Entry 9GMR (electron microscopy, 2.80 A resolution); this record covers chains A and J of the 11 polymer chains in the assembly.

# Chain A
Molecule: Histone H3.2
Source organism: Homo sapiens
Reference sequence: Q71DI3 (H32_HUMAN); residues 0-135 here correspond to UniProt positions 1-136 (UniProt number = residue number + 1)
Sequence (136 residues; each row starts with the number of its first residue; numbering starts at 0):
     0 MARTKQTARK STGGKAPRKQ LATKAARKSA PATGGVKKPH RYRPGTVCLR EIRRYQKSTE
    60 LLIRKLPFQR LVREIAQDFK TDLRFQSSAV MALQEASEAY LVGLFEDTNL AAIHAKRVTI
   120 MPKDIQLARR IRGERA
Not modelled in the structure: 0-34, 135
Construct notes: conflict Cys47 (Ala48 in Q71DI3), Ala110 (Cys111 in Q71DI3)
UniProt features mapped onto this chain:
  - modified residue: Arg2 (Asymmetric dimethylarginine), Thr3 (Phosphothreonine), Lys4 (Allysine), Gln5 (5-glutamyl dopamine), Thr6 (Phosphothreonine), Arg8 (Citrulline), Lys9 (N6,N6,N6-trimethyllysine), Ser10 (ADP-ribosylserine), Thr11 (Phosphothreonine), Lys14 (N6-(2-hydroxyisobutyryl)lysine), Arg17 (Asymmetric dimethylarginine), Lys18 (N6-(2-hydroxyisobutyryl)lysine), Lys23 (N6-(2-hydroxyisobutyryl)lysine), Arg26 (Citrulline), Lys27 (N6,N6,N6-trimethyllysine), Ser28 (ADP-ribosylserine), Lys36 (N6,N6,N6-trimethyllysine), Lys37 (N6-methyllysine), Tyr41 (Phosphotyrosine), Lys56 (N6,N6,N6-trimethyllysine) and 8 more in UniProt
  - lipidation: Lys18 (N6-decanoyllysine)
Covalently attached groups: compound A1IY0 linked to Lys36

# Chain J
Molecule: 149-nt DNA strand
Sequence (149 nucleotides; numbered 25 to 173; the number before each row is that of its first residue):
    25 GTAAGGGGAT CTTGTATATA TCTGACACGT GCCTGGAGAC TAGGGAGTAA TCCCCTTGGC
    85 GGTTAAAACG CGGGGGACAG CGCGTACGTG CGTTTAAGCG GTGCTAGAGC TGTCTACGAC
   145 CAATTGAGCG GCCTCGGCAC CGGGATTCT

# Chain A / chain J interface
Pairs across the interface - 25 pairs, chain A then chain J:
  His39(A) - DT37(J)  sugar contact
  Arg40(A) - DT113(J)  hydrogen bond to the base
  Arg40(A) - DG114(J)  sugar contact
  Tyr41(A) - DT37(J)  sugar contact
  Tyr41(A) - DG114(J)  hydrogen bond to the phosphate
  Arg42(A) - DT113(J)  phosphate contact
  Pro43(A) - DG112(J)  phosphate contact
  Pro43(A) - DT113(J)  phosphate contact
  Gly44(A) - DT113(J)  hydrogen bond to the phosphate
  Thr45(A) - DT113(J)  phosphate contact
  Val46(A) - DT113(J)  phosphate contact
  Val46(A) - DG114(J)  phosphate contact
  Cys47(A) - DT113(J)  phosphate contact
  Arg49(A) - DG38(J)  phosphate contact
  Arg49(A) - DT39(J)  phosphate contact
  Arg53(A) - DT39(J)  salt bridge to the phosphate
  Lys56(A) - DA40(J)  salt bridge to the phosphate
  Arg63(A) - DA121(J)  hydrogen bond to the phosphate
  Arg63(A) - DG122(J)  salt bridge to the phosphate
  Lys64(A) - DG122(J)  hydrogen bond to the phosphate
  Leu65(A) - DA121(J)  phosphate contact
  Leu65(A) - DG122(J)  hydrogen bond to the phosphate
  Pro66(A) - DA121(J)  sugar contact
  Arg69(A) - DA121(J)  salt bridge to the phosphate
  Arg83(A) - DG131(J)  sugar contact
Also at the interface, not in a pair above, chain J (11 interface residues in all): DA130

# Overview
The interface between chain A and chain J involves 18 residues on one side and 11 on the other; the contacts
include 6 hydrogen bonds and 4 salt bridges. Polar pairs include Arg40(A)-DT113(J), Tyr41(A)-DG114(J) and
Gly44(A)-DT113(J). Covalently linked compound A1IY0: at Lys36(A).
Chain A is Histone H3.2 (Homo sapiens) and chain J is a 149-nt DNA strand; the structure,
SIRT7-H3K36MTUnucleosome complex, was determined by electron microscopy, deposited together with 9GMK.
